PDB entry 8YOT | electron microscopy, 2.48 A resolution | chains A and B of the 4 polymer chains in the assembly

[Chain A]
Protein: nanobody
Organism: Vicugna pacos
Notes: antibody fragment or engineered binder
Sequence (124 residues; row label = number of the first residue in the row):
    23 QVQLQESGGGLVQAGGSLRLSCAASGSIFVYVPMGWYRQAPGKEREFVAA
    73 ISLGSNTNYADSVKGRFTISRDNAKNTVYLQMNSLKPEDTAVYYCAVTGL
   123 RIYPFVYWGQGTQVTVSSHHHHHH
Unresolved in the structure: 23-24, 140-146
Disulfide bonds: C44-C117

[Chain B]
Protein: LILRB3
Organism: Homo sapiens
UniProtKB: U5XHC3 (U5XHC3_HUMAN); residue numbers follow UniProt; this construct covers 1-443
Sequence (476 residues; numbered 1 to 476; the number before each row is that of its first residue):
     1 MTPALTALLCLGLSLGPRTRVQAGPFPKPTLWAEPGSVISWGSPVTIWCQ
    51 GSLEAQEYRLDKEGSPEPLDRNNPLEPKNKARFSIPSMTEHHAGRYRCHY
   101 YSSAGWSEPSDPLELVMTGFYNKPTLSALPSPVVASGGNMTLRCGSQKGY
   151 HHFVLMKEGEHQLPRTLDSQQLHSGGFQALFPVGPVNPSHRWRFTCYYYY
   201 MNTPQVWSHPSDPLEILPSGVSRKPSLLTLQGPVLAPGQSLTLQCGSDVG
   251 YDRFVLYKEGERDFLQRPGQQPQAGLSQANFTLGPVSRSHGGQYRCYGAH
   301 NLSSEWSAPSDPLNILMAGQIYDTVSLSAQPGPTVASGENVTLLCQSWWQ
   351 FDTFLLTKEGAAHPPLRLRSMYGAHKYQAEFPMSPVTSAHAGTYRCYGSY
   401 SSNPHLLSFPSEPLELMVSGHSGGSSLPPTGPPSTPGLGRYLELEGSDEV
   451 DAGSHHHHHHHHHHGSVEDYKDDDDK
Unresolved in the structure: 1-28, 72-77, 421-476
Construct notes: expression tag (444-476)
Disulfide bonds: C49-C98, C144-C196, C245-C296, C345-C396

[How chain A and chain B interact]
Pairs across the interface (24):
  P55(A) with W348(B), hydrophobic
  Y59(A) with Y322(B), hydrogen bond (side chain-backbone); W349(B)
  F69(A) with T324(B); W349(B), hydrophobic
  A72(A) with W348(B), hydrophobic
  N78(A) with W348(B)
  T79(A) with W348(B)
  N80(A) with W348(B); W349(B)
  T120(A) with D323(B); W349(B), hydrogen bond
  G121(A) with D323(B)
  R123(A) with Q350(B), hydrogen bond (side chain-backbone); D352(B), salt bridge; Y400(B); S402(B), hydrogen bond (backbone-side chain)
  I124(A) with S402(B)
  Y125(A) with R288(B)
  F127(A) with Q320(B); I321(B), hydrophobic; L406(B), hydrophobic
  V128(A) with Y322(B), hydrophobic
  W130(A) with Y322(B), hydrophobic
Also at the interface, not in a pair above, chain A (19 interface residues in all): R67, I73, S74, P126

[Overview]
The interface between chain A and chain B involves 19 residues on one side and 13 on the other, with 4
hydrogen bonds and 1 salt bridge. Among the polar pairs are R123(A)-D352(B), Y59(A)-Y322(B) and
T120(A)-W349(B).
Chain A is nanobody (Vicugna pacos) and chain B is LILRB3 (Homo sapiens); the structure, Nanobody in complex
with LILRB3, was determined by electron microscopy.
